PDB entry 8YJM | X-ray diffraction, 4.15 A resolution (low resolution: residue-level contacts below are approximate; hydrogen-bond / salt-bridge calls are withheld) | chains F and G of the 7 polymer chains in the assembly

== Chain F ==
Protein: Histone H4
From: Homo sapiens
UniProt: P62805 (H4_HUMAN); residues 0-102 here correspond to UniProt positions 1-103 (UniProt number = residue number + 1)
Sequence (103 residues; numbered 0 to 102; the number before each row is that of its first residue; numbering starts at 0):
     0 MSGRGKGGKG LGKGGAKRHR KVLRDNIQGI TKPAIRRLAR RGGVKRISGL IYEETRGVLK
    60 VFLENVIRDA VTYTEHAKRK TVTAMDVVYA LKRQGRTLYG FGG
Not modelled in the structure: 0-25, 100-102
Curated features (UniProtKB/Swiss-Prot):
  - DNA-binding region: Lys16 to Lys20
  - modified residue: Ser1 (N-acetylserine), Arg3 (Asymmetric dimethylarginine), Lys5 (N6-(2-hydroxyisobutyryl)lysine), Lys8 (N6-(2-hydroxyisobutyryl)lysine), Lys12 (N6-(2-hydroxyisobutyryl)lysine), Lys16 (N6-(2-hydroxyisobutyryl)lysine), Lys20 (N6,N6,N6-trimethyllysine), Lys31 (N6-(2-hydroxyisobutyryl)lysine), Lys44 (N6-(2-hydroxyisobutyryl)lysine), Ser47 (Phosphoserine), Tyr51 (Phosphotyrosine), Lys59 (N6-(2-hydroxyisobutyryl)lysine), Lys77 (N6-(2-hydroxyisobutyryl)lysine), Lys79 (N6-(2-hydroxyisobutyryl)lysine), Thr80 (Phosphothreonine), Tyr88 (Phosphotyrosine), Lys91 (N6-(2-hydroxyisobutyryl)lysine)
  - cross-link (Glycyl lysine isopeptide (Lys-Gly)): Lys12 (interchain with G-Cter in SUMO2), Lys20 (interchain with G-Cter in SUMO2), Lys31 (interchain with G-Cter in SUMO2), Lys59 (interchain with G-Cter in SUMO2), Lys79 (interchain with G-Cter in SUMO2), Lys91 (interchain with G-Cter in SUMO2)

== Chain G ==
Protein: Histone H2B 1/2/3/4/6, Histone H2A type 1-D
From: Homo sapiens
UniProt: chimeric construct of P0C1H3, P20671: residues 33-125 from P0C1H3 (H2B1_CHICK) positions 34-126 (UniProt number = residue number + 1); residues 1013-1111 from P20671 positions 14-112 (UniProt number = residue number - 999)
Sequence (213 residues; each row starts with the number of its first residue; note: 887 numbers in that range are skipped by the numbering (no residue carries them; nothing is unmodelled there)):
    12 MGSSHHHHHH SSGLVPRGSH MRKESYSIYV YKVLKQVHPD TGISSKAMGI MNSFVNDIFE
    72 RIAGEASRLA HYNKRSTITS REIQTAVRLL LPGELAKHAV SEGTKAVTKY TSSK
  1013 KAKTRSSRAG LQFPVGRVHR LLRKGNYSER VGAGAPVYLA AVLEYLTAEI LELAGNAARD
  1073 NKKTRIIPRH LQLAIRNDEE LNKLLGKVTI AQGGVLPNI
Not modelled in the structure: 12-34, 1104-1111
Differences from the reference sequence: initiating methionine (12); expression tag (13-32)
Curated features (UniProtKB/Swiss-Prot):
  - cross-link (Glycyl lysine isopeptide (Lys-Gly)): Lys120 (interchain with G-Cter in ubiquitin), Lys1013 (interchain with G-Cter in ubiquitin), Lys1015 (interchain with G-Cter in ubiquitin)
  - modified residue: Lys1013 (N6-(beta-hydroxybutyryl)lysine), Lys1036 (N6-(2-hydroxyisobutyryl)lysine), Lys1074 (N6-(2-hydroxyisobutyryl)lysine), Lys1075 (N6-(2-hydroxyisobutyryl)lysine), Lys1095 (N6-(2-hydroxyisobutyryl)lysine), Lys1099 (N6-glutaryllysine), Gln1104 (N5-methylglutamine)

== How chain F and chain G interact ==
Contacting residue pairs - 13 pairs, chain F then chain G:
  Lys91(F) with Glu71(G)
  Arg95(F) with Asp68(G); Arg72(G); Val1100(G); Thr1101(G)
  Thr96(F) with Thr1101(G)
  Leu97(F) with Ser64(G); Phe65(G); Val1100(G); Thr1101(G); Ile1102(G)
  Tyr98(F) with Ser64(G)
  Gly99(F) with Ser64(G)
Other interface residues (no listed pair), chain F (7 interface residues in all): Tyr88
Other interface residues (no listed pair), chain G (11 interface residues in all): Gly60, Ile61, Leu1097

== Overview ==
The interface between chain F and chain G involves 7 residues on one side and 11 on the other. Curated
annotation (UniProt) lists a DNA-binding region on chain F.
Chain F is Histone H4 and chain G is Histone H2B 1/2/3/4/6, Histone H2A type 1-D, both from Homo sapiens; the
structure, Structure of human SPT16 MD-CTD and MCM2 HBD chaperoning a histone H3-H4 tetramer and a single ...,
was determined by X-ray diffraction, deposited together with 8YJF.
